5L89 - chains I and J of the 10 polymer chains in the assembly; structure by X-ray diffraction, 2.59 A resolution.

[Chain I (and J)]
Protein: Rru_A0973
Organism: Rhodospirillum rubrum
Notes: chain J of this document is another copy of the same molecule, construct and numbering; everything in this record applies to it too
UniProtKB: Q2RVS1 (Q2RVS1_RHORT); numbering as in UniProt (aligned over 1-96)
Amino-acid sequence (116 residues; each row starts with the number of its first residue):
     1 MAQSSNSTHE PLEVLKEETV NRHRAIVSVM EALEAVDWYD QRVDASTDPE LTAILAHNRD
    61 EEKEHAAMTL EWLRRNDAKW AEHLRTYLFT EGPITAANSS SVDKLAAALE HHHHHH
Disordered / not traced: 1-6, 97-116 (chain J: 1-6, 96-116)
Construct notes: engineered mutation Ala32 (Glu in Q2RVS1); expression tag (97-116)
Bound ions: Ca2+: Glu31 (shared with 1 residue of chain G)
UniProt features mapped onto this chain:
  - binding site (Ca(2+)): Glu31, Glu34
  - binding site (Fe cation): Glu62, His65
Reported in the primary citation:
  - mutagenesis - H65A (40%-55%): decreased catalytic activity
  - mutagenesis - E62A: abolished catalytic activity

[Interface between chain I and chain J]
Pairs across the interface - 109 pairs, chain I then chain J:
  Thr8(I) - Gln41(J)
  His9(I) - Trp38(J)  hydrogen bond
  His9(I) - Gln41(J)  hydrogen bond (backbone-side chain)
  Glu10(I) - Gln41(J)  hydrogen bond (backbone-side chain)
  Glu10(I) - Ala45(J)
  Val14(I) - Asp44(J)
  Val14(I) - Ala45(J)  hydrophobic
  Leu15(I) - Gln41(J)
  Leu15(I) - Asp44(J)
  Lys16(I) - Asp44(J)  hydrogen bond (backbone-side chain)
  Thr19(I) - Asp44(J)  hydrogen bond
  Arg22(I) - Asp40(J)  salt bridge
  His23(I) - Asp37(J)  salt bridge
  His23(I) - Gln41(J)
  Ile26(I) - Leu33(J)
  Ile26(I) - Val36(J)  hydrophobic
  Ile26(I) - Asp37(J)
  Val27(I) - Asp37(J)
  Val29(I) - Leu33(J)  hydrophobic
  Met30(I) - Met30(J)
  Met30(I) - Leu33(J)  hydrophobic
  Met30(I) - Glu34(J)
  Leu33(I) - Ile26(J)
  Leu33(I) - Val29(J)  hydrophobic
  Leu33(I) - Met30(J)  hydrophobic
  Leu33(I) - Leu33(J)  hydrophobic
  Leu33(I) - Trp80(J)  hydrophobic
  Glu34(I) - Met30(J)
  Val36(I) - Ile26(J)  hydrophobic
  Asp37(I) - His23(J)  salt bridge
  Asp37(I) - Ile26(J)
  Asp37(I) - Val27(J)
  Trp38(I) - His9(J)
  Asp40(I) - Arg22(J)  salt bridge
  Gln41(I) - Thr8(J)
  Gln41(I) - His9(J)  hydrogen bond (side chain-backbone)
  Gln41(I) - Glu10(J)  hydrogen bond (side chain-backbone)
  Gln41(I) - Leu15(J)
  Gln41(I) - His23(J)
  Arg42(I) - Glu10(J)
  Asp44(I) - Val14(J)
  Asp44(I) - Leu15(J)
  Asp44(I) - Lys16(J)  hydrogen bond (side chain-backbone)
  Asp44(I) - Thr19(J)  hydrogen bond
  Ala45(I) - Glu10(J)
  Ala45(I) - Val14(J)  hydrophobic
  Asp60(I) - Lys79(J)
  Asp60(I) - His83(J)  hydrogen bond (backbone-side chain)
  Lys63(I) - Asp77(J)  salt bridge
  Lys63(I) - Lys79(J)
  Lys63(I) - Trp80(J)
  Lys63(I) - His83(J)
  Glu64(I) - His83(J)
  Glu64(I) - Tyr87(J)  hydrogen bond
  Ala66(I) - Trp80(J)  hydrophobic
  Ala67(I) - His83(J)
  Ala67(I) - Leu84(J)  hydrophobic
  Ala67(I) - Tyr87(J)  hydrophobic
  Met68(I) - Tyr87(J)
  Met68(I) - Ile94(J)  hydrophobic
  Met68(I) - Thr95(J)
  Leu70(I) - Leu70(J)  hydrophobic
  Glu71(I) - Tyr87(J)
  Glu71(I) - Leu88(J)
  Glu71(I) - Phe89(J)  hydrogen bond (side chain-backbone)
  Glu71(I) - Thr90(J)
  Glu71(I) - Ile94(J)
  Trp72(I) - Ile94(J)
  Arg74(I) - Phe89(J)
  Arg74(I) - Thr90(J)  hydrogen bond (side chain-backbone)
  Arg75(I) - Thr90(J)  hydrogen bond (side chain-backbone)
  Arg75(I) - Glu91(J)
  Arg75(I) - Gly92(J)  hydrogen bond (side chain-backbone)
  Arg75(I) - Ile94(J)
  Asp77(I) - Lys63(J)  salt bridge
  Lys79(I) - Asp60(J)
  Lys79(I) - Lys63(J)
  Trp80(I) - Leu33(J)  hydrophobic
  Trp80(I) - Lys63(J)
  Trp80(I) - Ala66(J)  hydrophobic
  His83(I) - Asp60(J)  hydrogen bond (side chain-backbone)
  His83(I) - Lys63(J)
  His83(I) - Glu64(J)
  His83(I) - Ala67(J)
  Leu84(I) - Ala67(J)  hydrophobic
  Leu84(I) - Phe89(J)
  Arg85(I) - Phe89(J)
  Tyr87(I) - Glu64(J)  hydrogen bond
  Tyr87(I) - Ala67(J)
  Tyr87(I) - Met68(J)
  Tyr87(I) - Glu71(J)
  Leu88(I) - Glu71(J)
  Leu88(I) - Leu88(J)  hydrophobic
  Leu88(I) - Phe89(J)  hydrophobic
  Phe89(I) - Glu71(J)  hydrogen bond (backbone-side chain)
  Phe89(I) - Arg74(J)
  Phe89(I) - Leu84(J)
  Phe89(I) - Arg85(J)
  Phe89(I) - Phe89(J)  hydrophobic
  Thr90(I) - Glu71(J)  hydrogen bond (backbone-side chain)
  Thr90(I) - Arg74(J)  hydrogen bond (backbone-side chain)
  Thr90(I) - Arg75(J)  hydrogen bond (backbone-side chain)
  Glu91(I) - Arg75(J)
  Gly92(I) - Arg75(J)  hydrogen bond (backbone-side chain)
  Ile94(I) - Met68(J)
  Ile94(I) - Glu71(J)
  Ile94(I) - Trp72(J)
  Ile94(I) - Arg75(J)
  Thr95(I) - Met68(J)
Interface residues without a listed pair, chain J (50 interface residues in all): Arg42, Ala81, Pro93

[Summary]
48 residues of chain I and 50 residues of chain J are in contact, with 22 hydrogen bonds and 6 salt bridges.
Polar contacts include Arg22(I)-Asp40(J), His23(I)-Asp37(J) and Lys63(I)-Asp77(J). From the paper: H65A of
chain I reduces catalytic activity; E62A of chain I abolishes catalytic activity.
Both chains are Rru_A0973 (Rhodospirillum rubrum). Entry 5L89 (Crystal structure of Rhodospirillum rubrum
Rru_A0973 mutant E32A) was determined by X-ray diffraction together with 5L8B, 5L8G and 5DA5 from the same
study.
